Entry 7QJE (electron microscopy, 7.80 A resolution (low resolution: residue-level contacts below are approximate; hydrogen-bond / salt-bridge calls are withheld)); this record covers chains L and Z of the 8 polymer chains in the assembly.

== Chain L ==
Molecule: Gamma-tubulin complex component 6
Organism: Homo sapiens
Reference sequence: Q96RT7 (GCP6_HUMAN); the construct has insertions or renumbered stretches relative to UniProt, so the offset changes along the chain: 1-608 = UniProt 1-608; 1474-1811 = UniProt 1482-1819
Chain sequence (1819 residues; numbered 1 to 1811 plus 873 insertion-coded residues; 865 numbers in that range are skipped by the numbering (no residue carries them; nothing is unmodelled there); the number before each row is that of its first residue; a row labelled like 608A-608Z holds insertion residues (608A, then the next letters in order)):
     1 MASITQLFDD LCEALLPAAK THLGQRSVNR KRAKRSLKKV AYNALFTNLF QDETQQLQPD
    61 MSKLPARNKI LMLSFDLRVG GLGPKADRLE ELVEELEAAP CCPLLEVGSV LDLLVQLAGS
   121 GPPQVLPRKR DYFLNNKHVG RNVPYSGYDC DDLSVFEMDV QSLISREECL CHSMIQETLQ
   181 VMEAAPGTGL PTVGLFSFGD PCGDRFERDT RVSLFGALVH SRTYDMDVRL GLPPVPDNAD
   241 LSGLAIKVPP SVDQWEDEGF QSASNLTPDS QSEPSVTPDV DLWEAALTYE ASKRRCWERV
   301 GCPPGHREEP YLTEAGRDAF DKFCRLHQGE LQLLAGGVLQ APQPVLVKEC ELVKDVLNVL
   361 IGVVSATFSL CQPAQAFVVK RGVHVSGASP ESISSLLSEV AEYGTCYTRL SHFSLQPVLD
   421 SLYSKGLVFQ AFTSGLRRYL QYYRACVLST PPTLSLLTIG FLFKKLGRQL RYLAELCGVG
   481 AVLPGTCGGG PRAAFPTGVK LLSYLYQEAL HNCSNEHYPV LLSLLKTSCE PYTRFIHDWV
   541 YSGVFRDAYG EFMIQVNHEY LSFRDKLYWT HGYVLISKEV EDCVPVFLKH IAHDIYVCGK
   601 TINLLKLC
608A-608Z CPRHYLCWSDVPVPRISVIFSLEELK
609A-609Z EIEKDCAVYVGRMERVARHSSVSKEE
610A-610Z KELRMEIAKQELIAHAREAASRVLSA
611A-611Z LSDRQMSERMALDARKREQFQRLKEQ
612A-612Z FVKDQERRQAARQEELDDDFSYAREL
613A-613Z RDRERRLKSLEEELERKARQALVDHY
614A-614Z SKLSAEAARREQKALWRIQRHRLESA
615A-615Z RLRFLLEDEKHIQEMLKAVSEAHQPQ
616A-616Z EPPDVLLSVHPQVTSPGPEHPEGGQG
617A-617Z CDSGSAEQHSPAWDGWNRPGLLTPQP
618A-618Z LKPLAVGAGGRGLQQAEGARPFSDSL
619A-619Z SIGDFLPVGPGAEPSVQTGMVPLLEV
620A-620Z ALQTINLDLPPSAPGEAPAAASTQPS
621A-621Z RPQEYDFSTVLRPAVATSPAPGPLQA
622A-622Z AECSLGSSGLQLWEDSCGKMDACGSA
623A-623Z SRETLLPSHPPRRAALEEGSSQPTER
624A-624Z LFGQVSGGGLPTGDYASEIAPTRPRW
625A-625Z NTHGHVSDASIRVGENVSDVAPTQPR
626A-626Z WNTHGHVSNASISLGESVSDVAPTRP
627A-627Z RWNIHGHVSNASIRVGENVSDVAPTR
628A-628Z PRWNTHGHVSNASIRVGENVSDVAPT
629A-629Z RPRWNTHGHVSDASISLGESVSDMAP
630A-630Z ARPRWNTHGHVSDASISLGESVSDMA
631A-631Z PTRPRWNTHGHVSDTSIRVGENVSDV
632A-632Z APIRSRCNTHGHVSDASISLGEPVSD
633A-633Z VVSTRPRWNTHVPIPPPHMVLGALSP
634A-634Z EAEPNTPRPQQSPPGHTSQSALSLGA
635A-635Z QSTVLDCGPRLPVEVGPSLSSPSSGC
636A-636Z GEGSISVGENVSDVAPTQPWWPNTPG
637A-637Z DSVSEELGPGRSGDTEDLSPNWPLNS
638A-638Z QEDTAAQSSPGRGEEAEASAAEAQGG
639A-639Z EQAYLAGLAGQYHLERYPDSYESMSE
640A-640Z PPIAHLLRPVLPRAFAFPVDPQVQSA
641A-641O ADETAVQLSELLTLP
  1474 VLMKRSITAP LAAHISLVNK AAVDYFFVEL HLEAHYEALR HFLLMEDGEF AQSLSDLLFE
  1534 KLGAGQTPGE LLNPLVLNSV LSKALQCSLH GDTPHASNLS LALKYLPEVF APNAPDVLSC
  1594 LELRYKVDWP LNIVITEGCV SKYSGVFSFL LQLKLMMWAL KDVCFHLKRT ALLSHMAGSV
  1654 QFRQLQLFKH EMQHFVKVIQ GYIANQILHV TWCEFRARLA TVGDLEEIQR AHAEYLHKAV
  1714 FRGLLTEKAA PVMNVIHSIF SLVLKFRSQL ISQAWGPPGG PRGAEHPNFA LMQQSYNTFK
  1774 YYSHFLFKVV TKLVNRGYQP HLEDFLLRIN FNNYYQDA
Not modelled in the structure: 1-281, 371-389, 418-424, 480-493, 557-565, 575-585, 608A-608Z, 609A-609Z, 610A-610Z, 611A-611Z, 612A-612Z, 613A-613Z, 614A-614Z, 615A-615Z, 616A-616Z, 617A-617Z, 618A-618Z, 619A-619Z, 620A-620Z, 621A-621Z, 622A-622Z, 623A-623Z, 624A-624Z, 625A-625Z, 626A-626Z, 627A-627Z, 628A-628Z, 629A-629Z, 630A-630Z, 631A-631Z, 632A-632Z, 633A-633Z, 634A-634Z, 635A-635Z, 636A-636Z, 637A-637Z, 638A-638Z, 639A-639Z, 640A-640Z, 641A-641O, 1536-1540, 1583-1587, 1645-1648, 1694-1697, 1744-1758, 1790-1791, 1808-1811

== Chain Z ==
Molecule: Tubulin gamma-1 chain
Organism: Homo sapiens
Reference sequence: P23258 (TBG1_HUMAN); residue numbers follow UniProt; this construct covers 1-451
Chain sequence (451 residues; each row starts with the number of its first residue):
     1 MPREIITLQL GQCGNQIGFE FWKQLCAEHG ISPEGIVEEF ATEGTDRKDV FFYQADDEHY
    61 IPRAVLLDLE PRVIHSILNS PYAKLYNPEN IYLSEHGGGA GNNWASGFSQ GEKIHEDIFD
   121 IIDREADGSD SLEGFVLCHS IAGGTGSGLG SYLLERLNDR YPKKLVQTYS VFPNQDEMSD
   181 VVVQPYNSLL TLKRLTQNAD CVVVLDNTAL NRIATDRLHI QNPSFSQINQ LVSTIMSAST
   241 TTLRYPGYMN NDLIGLIASL IPTPRLHFLM TGYTPLTTDQ SVASVRKTTV LDVMRRLLQP
   301 KNVMVSTGRD RQTNHCYIAI LNIIQGEVDP TQVHKSLQRI RERKLANFIP WGPASIQVAL
   361 SRKSPYLPSA HRVSGLMMAN HTSISSLFER TCRQYDKLRK REAFLEQFRK EDMFKDNFDE
   421 MDTSREIVQQ LIDEYHAATR PDYISWGTQE Q
Not modelled in the structure: 1-2, 42-44, 94-100, 178-179, 280-286, 307-312, 448-451
Curated features (UniProtKB/Swiss-Prot):
  - binding site (GTP): Ala142 to Gly148
  - modified residue: Ser131 (Phosphoserine)
  - natural variant: Tyr92 (Y92C: In CDCBM4), Thr331 (T331P: In CDCBM4), Leu387 (L387P: In CDCBM4)

== Interface between chain L and chain Z ==
Residue-residue contacts (77; chain L residue first):
  Arg1513(L) with Tyr248(Z)
  Met1518(L) with Tyr248(Z)
  Glu1519(L) with Tyr248(Z)
  Asp1520(L) with Tyr248(Z)
  Gly1521(L) with Gly247(Z); Tyr248(Z); Asn251(Z)
  Glu1522(L) with Arg3(Z); Arg47(Z); Asn251(Z)
  Gln1525(L) with Tyr248(Z); Asn250(Z)
  Ser1526(L) with Arg3(Z)
  Cys1560(L) with Arg3(Z); Arg47(Z)
  Ser1561(L) with Arg47(Z)
  Leu1562(L) with Thr45(Z); Asp49(Z)
  His1563(L) with Thr45(Z); Pro246(Z)
  Met1630(L) with Asn250(Z)
  Lys1634(L) with Asp252(Z); Ile254(Z)
  Phe1638(L) with Lys163(Z)
  Arg1642(L) with Lys163(Z)
  Arg1656(L) with Tyr443(Z); Ile444(Z); Ser445(Z); Trp446(Z)
  Gln1657(L) with Ile444(Z)
  Gln1659(L) with Pro264(Z); Trp351(Z); Tyr443(Z)
  Leu1660(L) with Trp351(Z); Tyr443(Z); Ile444(Z)
  His1663(L) with Pro262(Z); Trp351(Z); Ala354(Z)
  Glu1664(L) with Trp351(Z); Gly352(Z); Pro353(Z)
  His1667(L) with Pro353(Z); Ala354(Z); Ser355(Z)
  Lys1670(L) with Ser259(Z); Gln357(Z)
  Asn1678(L) with His334(Z); Leu337(Z)
  Gln1679(L) with His334(Z)
  Leu1681(L) with Tyr248(Z)
  His1682(L) with Tyr248(Z); Pro330(Z); Thr331(Z); Leu360(Z)
  Val1683(L) with Thr331(Z); His334(Z)
  Cys1686(L) with Asp329(Z); Thr331(Z)
  Glu1796(L) with Gln338(Z)
  Asp1797(L) with His334(Z); Gln338(Z)
  Leu1800(L) with Leu337(Z); Gln338(Z); Arg341(Z); Glu342(Z)
  Arg1801(L) with Leu337(Z); Arg341(Z); Ser355(Z); Val358(Z)
  Ile1802(L) with Arg341(Z)
  Asn1803(L) with Arg341(Z)
  Phe1804(L) with Arg341(Z); Lys344(Z); Ala346(Z); Phe348(Z)
  Asn1805(L) with Pro350(Z)
Other interface residues (no listed pair), chain L (41 interface residues in all): Lys1641, Gln1666, Gln1673
Other interface residues (no listed pair), chain Z (47 interface residues in all): Asp46, Pro162, Lys164, Leu243, Ala258, Val333, Ile349, Pro441

== Summary ==
41 residues of chain L and 47 residues of chain Z are in contact. From UniProt: 7 GTP-binding residues on
chain Z.
Chain L is Gamma-tubulin complex component 6 and chain Z is Tubulin gamma-1 chain, both from Homo sapiens; the
structure, Structure of recombinant human gamma-Tubulin Ring Complex 4-spoked assembly intermediate (spokes
9-12), was determined by electron microscopy, deposited together with 7QJ0, 7QJ1, 7QJ2, 7QJ3, 7QJ4 and 7QJD.
